PDB entry 3IKD | X-ray diffraction, 2.00 A resolution | chain A

[Chain A]
Molecule: Peptidyl-prolyl cis-trans isomerase NIMA-interacting 1
From: Homo sapiens
Notes: EC 5.2.1.8; fragment: pin1 ppiase domain
Reference sequence: Q13526 (PIN1_HUMAN); residues 45-163 here = UniProt positions 45-163
Chain sequence (123 residues; each row starts with the number of its first residue):
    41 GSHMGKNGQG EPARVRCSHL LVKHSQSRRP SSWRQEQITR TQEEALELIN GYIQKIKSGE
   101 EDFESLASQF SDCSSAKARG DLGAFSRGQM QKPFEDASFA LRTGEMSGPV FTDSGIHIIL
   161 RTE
Not modelled in the structure: 41-50
Differences from the reference sequence: expression tag (41-44); engineered mutation Q77 (Lys in Q13526), Q82 (Lys in Q13526)
Curated features (UniProtKB/Swiss-Prot):
  - modified residue: K46 (N6-acetyllysine), S71 (Phosphoserine), S108 (Phosphoserine)
  - mutagenesis: K63 (K63A: Loss of peptidyl-prolyl cis/trans isomerase activity. No effect on the interaction with IRAK3/IRAK-M. Abolishes IL33-mediated increase of IRAK3/IRAK-M protein levels), S71 (S71D/E: Loss of peptidyl-prolyl cis/trans isomerase activity, nuclear localization and cellular function), C113 (C113A: Loss of peptidyl-prolyl cis/trans isomerase activity; decrease in DNA repair of double-strand breaks by homologous recombination slightly less efficient than that observed with wild-type ...)
Ligand contacts: J9Z ((2R)-2-[(1-benzothiophen-2-ylcarbonyl)amino]-3-phenylpropyl phosphate): H59, L61, K63, R68, R69, C113, S114, S115, K117, D121, L122, M130, Q131, F134, S154, H157

[In short]
Chain A binds compound J9Z. From UniProt: 3 mutagenesis sites.
Chain A is Peptidyl-prolyl cis-trans isomerase NIMA-interacting 1 (Homo sapiens); the structure,
Structure-Based Design of Novel PIN1 Inhibitors (I), was determined by X-ray diffraction, deposited together
with 3IK8.
